PDB entry 3OD8 | X-ray diffraction, 2.40 A resolution | chains A and I of the 4 polymer chains in the assembly

Chain A:
Molecule: Poly [ADP-ribose] polymerase 1
Organism: Homo sapiens
Notes: EC 2.4.2.30; fragment: PARP-1 zinc finger 1, Zn1
UniProtKB: P09874 (PARP1_HUMAN); residues 2-96 here = UniProt positions 2-96
Chain sequence (116 residues; numbered -19 to 96; the number before each row is that of its first residue; numbers below 1 keep their minus sign (Mse-19 is residue -19)):
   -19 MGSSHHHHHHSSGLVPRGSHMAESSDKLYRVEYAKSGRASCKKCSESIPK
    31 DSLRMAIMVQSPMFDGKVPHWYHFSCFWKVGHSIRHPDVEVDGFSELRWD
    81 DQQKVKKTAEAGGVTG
Unresolved in the structure: -19 to 4, 92-96
Sequence notes: expression tag (-19 to 1)
Modified positions: Mse-19, Mse1 (selenomethionine); Mse35, Mse38, Mse43 (selenomethionine; parent Met)
Bound ions: Zn2+: Cys21, Cys24, His53, Cys56
Curated features (UniProtKB/Swiss-Prot):
  - zinc finger: Tyr9 to Gly93 (PARP-type 1)
  - binding site (Zn(2+)): Cys21, Cys24, His53, Cys56
  - modified residue: Ala2 (N-acetylalanine), Ser41 (Phosphoserine)
  - mutagenesis: Arg18 (R18A: Abolished DNA-binding), Ser25 (S25A: Does not affect translocation into the cytosol), Arg34 (R34A: Abolished DNA-binding; R34E: Abolished binding to DNA strand breaks), Gln40 (Q40A: Does not affect DNA-binding), Ser41 (S41A: No effect), Pro42 (P42G: No effect), Mse43 (M43A: No effect; M43D: Strongly decreased homodimerization), Phe44 to Val48 (Abolished DNA-binding), Phe44 (F44A: Abolished DNA-binding; F44D: Strongly decreased homodimerization), Asp45 (D45A: Does not affect DNA-binding. Decreased poly-ADP-ribosyltransferase activity)
From the paper describing this entry:
  - conformationally variable residues (loop rearrangement): Asp45
  - binding site for the 10-nt DNA strand (chain I): Lys15 to Lys22, Arg34, Phe44, Val48
  - mutagenesis - R18A, R34A, F44A, F44A/V48A: abolished binding to the 10-nt DNA strand (chain I)
  - mutagenesis - V48A (KD of 10 mum): decreased binding to the 10-nt DNA strand (chain I)
  - mutagenesis - Q40A, D45A: unchanged binding to the 10-nt DNA strand (chain I)
  - mutagenesis - S41A, P42G, M43A: unchanged catalytic activity
  - mutagenesis - F44A, F44A/V48A, D45A, V48A: decreased catalytic activity on DNA
  - mutagenesis - Q40A: decreased catalytic activity
  - post-translational modification sites: Ser41 (citing earlier work)
  - mutagenesis - R18A, R34A, F44A, F44A/V48A: abolished binding to DNA
  - mutagenesis - Q40A, D45A: unchanged binding to DNA

Chain I:
Molecule: 10-nt DNA strand
Sequence (10 nucleotides; each row starts with the number of its first residue):
     1 GCCGCTTGGG

How chain A and chain I interact:
Pairs across the interface (15):
  Lys15(A) - DG8(I)  phosphate contact
  Ser16(A) - DG8(I)  phosphate contact
  Ser16(A) - DG9(I)  hydrogen bond to the phosphate
  Arg18(A) - DC5(I)  phosphate contact
  Arg18(A) - DG8(I)  sugar contact
  Arg18(A) - DG9(I)  sugar contact
  Ala19(A) - DG9(I)  phosphate contact
  Ala19(A) - DG10(I)  phosphate contact
  Ser20(A) - DG10(I)  hydrogen bond to the phosphate
  Lys22(A) - DG10(I)  hydrogen bond to the phosphate
  Arg34(A) - DG9(I)  salt bridge to the phosphate
  Phe44(A) - DG1(I)  base contact
  Phe44(A) - DG10(I)  base contact
  Val48(A) - DG10(I)  base contact
  Trp51(A) - DG10(I)  phosphate contact
Also at the interface, not in a pair above, chain A (13 interface residues in all): Mse43, Pro49, His50
Also at the interface, not in a pair above, chain I (6 interface residues in all): DT6

In short:
The interface between chain A and chain I involves 13 residues on one side and 6 on the other; the contacts
include 3 hydrogen bonds and 1 salt bridge. Among the polar pairs are Ser16(A)-DG9(I), Ser20(A)-DG10(I) and
Lys22(A)-DG10(I). From the paper: a binding site for the 10-nt DNA strand (chain I) at Lys15(A), Arg34(A) and
Phe44(A) among others; R18A, R34A and F44A of chain A, among others, abolish binding to the 10-nt DNA strand
(chain I); 10 substitutions were tested in all.
Here chain A is Poly [ADP-ribose] polymerase 1 (Homo sapiens) and chain I is a 10-nt DNA strand. Entry 3OD8
(Human PARP-1 zinc finger 1 (Zn1) bound to DNA) was determined by X-ray diffraction together with 3ODA, 3ODC
and 3ODE from the same study.
